Entry 5A2C (X-ray diffraction, 1.90 A resolution); this record covers chain A.

# Chain A
Name: Alpha-amylase
From: Anoxybacillus sp
Notes: EC 3.2.1.1; fragment: truncated protein, residues 24-478
UniProtKB: I1VWH9 (I1VWH9_9BACI); residue numbers follow UniProt; this construct covers 24-478
Sequence (497 residues; row label = number of the first residue in the row; numbers below 1 keep their minus sign (Met-10 is residue -10)):
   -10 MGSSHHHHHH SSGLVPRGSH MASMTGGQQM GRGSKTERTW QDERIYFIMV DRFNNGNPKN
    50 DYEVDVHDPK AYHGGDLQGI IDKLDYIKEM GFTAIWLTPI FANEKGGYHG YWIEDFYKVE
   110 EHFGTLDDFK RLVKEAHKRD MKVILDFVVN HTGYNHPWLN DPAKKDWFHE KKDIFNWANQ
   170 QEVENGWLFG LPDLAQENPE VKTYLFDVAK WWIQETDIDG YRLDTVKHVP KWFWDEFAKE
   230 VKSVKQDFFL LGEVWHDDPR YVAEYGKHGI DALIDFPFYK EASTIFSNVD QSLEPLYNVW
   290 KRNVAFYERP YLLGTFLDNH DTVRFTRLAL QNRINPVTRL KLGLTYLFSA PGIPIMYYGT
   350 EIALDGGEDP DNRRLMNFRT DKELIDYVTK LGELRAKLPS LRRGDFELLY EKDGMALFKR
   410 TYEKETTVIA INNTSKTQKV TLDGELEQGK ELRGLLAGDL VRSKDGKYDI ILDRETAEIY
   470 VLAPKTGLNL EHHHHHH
Not modelled in the structure: -10 to 25, 476-486
Construct notes: expression tag (-10 to 23, 479-486)
Metal / ion sites: Ca2+ site 1: Asn44, Asn46, Asn49, Asp50, Gly63, Asp65; Ca2+ site 2: Asn92, Glu109, Glu110; Ca2+ site 3: Asn139, Glu173, Asp182, His217; Ca2+ site 4 near Glu400 (its only coordinating residue here)
Reported in the primary citation:
  - Ca2+ coordination: Asn92, Glu109, Glu110, Glu400
  - binding site for alpha-D-glucopyranose: Tyr100, Trp101, Tyr143, Arg211, Asp213, Glu242, His309, Asp310, Arg362
  - catalytic residues: Asp213, Glu242, Asp310 (proposed by the authors, not directly observed)
  - mutagenesis - F136V, A184D: increased stability (citing earlier work)
  - mutagenesis - Y210F, L212I: decreased stability (citing earlier work)
  - mutagenesis - A184D: increased catalytic activity (citing earlier work)

# In short
Asn44, Asn46, Asn49, Asp50, Gly63 and Asp65 form the Ca2+ site 1. Asn92, Glu109 and Glu110 coordinate Ca2+
site 2. From the paper: catalytic residues Asp213, Glu242 and Asp310; F136V and A184D increase stability; 4
substitutions were tested in all.
Chain A is Alpha-amylase (Anoxybacillus sp); the structure, Crystal Structure of Anoxybacillus Alpha-amylase
Provides Insights into a New Glycosyl Hydrolase Subclass, was determined by X-ray diffraction together with
5A2A and 5A2B from the same study.
